Entry 7UWK (electron microscopy, 4.40 A resolution (low resolution: residue-level contacts below are approximate; hydrogen-bond / salt-bridge calls are withheld)); this record covers chains A and C of the 12 polymer chains in the assembly.

== Chain A ==
Name: Interleukin-25
From: Homo sapiens
UniProt: Q9H293 (IL25_HUMAN); residues 30-177 here = UniProt positions 30-177
Sequence (188 residues; numbered 26 to 213; the number before each row is that of its first residue):
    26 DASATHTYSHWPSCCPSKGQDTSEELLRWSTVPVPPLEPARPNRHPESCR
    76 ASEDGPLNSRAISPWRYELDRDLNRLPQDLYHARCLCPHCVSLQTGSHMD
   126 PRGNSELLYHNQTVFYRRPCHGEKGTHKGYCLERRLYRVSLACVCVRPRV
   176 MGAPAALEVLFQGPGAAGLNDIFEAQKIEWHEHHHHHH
Unresolved in the structure: 26-81, 178-213
Construct notes: expression tag (26-29, 178-213)
UniProt features mapped onto this chain:
  - glycosylation: N136 (N-linked (GlcNAc...) asparagine)
Cystine bridges: C110-C168, C115-C170
Reported in the primary citation:
  - mutagenesis - Y92A (3 log-fold), L98A, L101A, Y106A, Y134A, M176A: decreased signaling

== Chain C ==
Name: Interleukin-17 receptor B
From: Homo sapiens
UniProt: Q9NRM6 (I17RB_HUMAN); numbering as in UniProt (aligned over 18-288)
Sequence (305 residues; row label = number of the first residue in the row):
    18 REPTVQCGSETGPSPEWMLQHDLIPGDLRDLRVEPVTTSVATGDYSILMN
    68 VSWVLRADASIRLLKATKICVTGKSNFQSYSCVRCNYTEAFQTQTRPSGG
   118 KWTFSYIGFPVELNTVYFIGAHNIPNANMNEDGPSMSVNFTSPGCLDHIM
   168 KYKKKCVKAGSLWDPNITACKKNEETVEVNFTTTPLGNRYMALIQHSTII
   218 GFSQVFEPHQKKQTRASVVIPVTGDSEGATVQLTPYFPTCGSDCIRHKGT
   268 VVLCPQTGVPFPLDNNKSKPGAAALEVLFQGPGAAEDQVDPRLIDGKHHH
   318 HHHHH
Unresolved in the structure: 18, 58-61, 149-150, 272-322
Construct notes: expression tag (289-322)
UniProt features mapped onto this chain:
  - glycosylation (N-linked (GlcNAc...) asparagine): N67, N103, N156, N183, N197, N283
Cystine bridges: C24-C102, C87-C99, C162-C173, C187-C271, C257-C261
Reported in the primary citation:
  - mutagenesis - L40A/R46E: decreased binding to IL-17RB-IL-17RB homodimerization
  - mutagenesis - D75A/R79E, E148R: unchanged binding to IL-17RB-IL-17RB homodimerization
  - self-association interface (contacts with another copy of this molecule): L40, R46 (proposed by the authors, not directly observed)
  - mutagenesis - L40A/R46E, D75A/R79E: decreased signaling
  - mutagenesis - E148R: unchanged signaling

== How chain A and chain C interact ==
Residue-residue contacts - 22 pairs, chain A then chain C:
  L82(A) with N93(C)
  N83(A) with K91(C); V133(C)
  R85(A) with D260(C)
  Y92(A) with K91(C)
  R96(A) with S152(C)
  L98(A) with W34(C); E148(C)
  N99(A) with W34(C)
  R100(A) with W34(C)
  L101(A) with W34(C)
  P102(A) with Y97(C)
  Q103(A) with H139(C)
  Y106(A) with K91(C); F135(C)
  Q119(A) with Q212(C)
  R142(A) with W34(C); M146(C)
  H152(A) with M35(C); L36(C); Q37(C)
  Y155(A) with M35(C)
Interface residues without a listed pair, chain A (18 interface residues in all): S84, G154
Interface residues without a listed pair, chain C (20 interface residues in all): G29, S92, N131, P151, S154
The authors on this interface:
  - hot spots on chain A (mutagenesis) - Y92A (3 log-fold), M176A: decreased signaling with Interleukin-17 receptor B (chain C)

== In short ==
The interface between chain A and chain C involves 18 residues on one side and 20 on the other. From the
paper: Y92A, L98A and L101A of chain A, among others, reduce signaling; a self-association interface involving
L40(C) and R46(C); 9 substitutions were tested in all.
Here chain A is Interleukin-25 and chain C is Interleukin-17 receptor B, both from Homo sapiens. Entry 7UWK
(Structure of the higher-order IL-25-IL-17RB complex) was determined by electron microscopy together with
7UWJ, 7UWL, 7UWM and 7UWN from the same study.
